PDB entry 8GJH | X-ray diffraction, 3.60 A resolution | chains B and F of the 6 polymer chains in the assembly

== Chain B (and F) ==
Molecule: Bifunctional polymyxin resistance protein ArnA
Source organism: Salmonella enterica subsp. enterica serovar Typhimurium
Notes: chain F of this document is another copy of the same molecule, construct and numbering; everything in this record applies to it too
UniProt: A0A0D6FBV2 (A0A0D6FBV2_SALTM); numbering as in UniProt (aligned over 1-660)
Amino-acid sequence (660 residues; numbered 1 to 660; the number before each row is that of its first residue):
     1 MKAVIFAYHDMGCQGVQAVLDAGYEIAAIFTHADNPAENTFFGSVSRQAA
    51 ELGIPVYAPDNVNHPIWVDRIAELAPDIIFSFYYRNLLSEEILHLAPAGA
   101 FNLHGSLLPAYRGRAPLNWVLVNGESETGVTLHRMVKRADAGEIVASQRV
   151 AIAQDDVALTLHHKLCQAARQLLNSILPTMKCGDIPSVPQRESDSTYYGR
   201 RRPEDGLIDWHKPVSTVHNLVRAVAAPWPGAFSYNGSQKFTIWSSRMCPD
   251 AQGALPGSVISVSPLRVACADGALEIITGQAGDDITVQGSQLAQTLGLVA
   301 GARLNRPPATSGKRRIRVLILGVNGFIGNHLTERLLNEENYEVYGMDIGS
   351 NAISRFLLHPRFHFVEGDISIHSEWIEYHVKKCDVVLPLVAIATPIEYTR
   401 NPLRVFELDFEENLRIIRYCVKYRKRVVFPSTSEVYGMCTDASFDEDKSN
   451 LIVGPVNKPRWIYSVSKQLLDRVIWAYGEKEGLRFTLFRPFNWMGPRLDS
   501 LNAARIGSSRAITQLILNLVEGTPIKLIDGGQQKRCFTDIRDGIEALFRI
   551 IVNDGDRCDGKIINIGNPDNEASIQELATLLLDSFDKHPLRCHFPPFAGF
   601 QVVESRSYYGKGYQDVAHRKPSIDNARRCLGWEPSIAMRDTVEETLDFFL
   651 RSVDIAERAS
Unresolved in the structure: 35-42, 305-313, 656-660 (chain F: 35-42, 305-313, 657-660)
Ligand contacts: uridine-5'-diphosphate-glucuronic acid (UGA): A393, P395, Y398, T432, S433, E434, R460, Y463, P490, F491, N492, W493, S509, R510, A511, Q514, L515, K526, L527, I528, Q533, R535, I574, Y608, Y609, Y613, D615, R619
What the authors report for this chain:
  - binding site for uridine-5'-diphosphate-glucuronic acid: N492

== Interface between chain B and chain F ==
Pairs across the interface (38; chain B residue first):
  H32(B) with I285(F)
  A33(B) with I285(F), hydrophobic
  S46(B) with I285(F); T286(F)
  R47(B) with A226(F); W243(F)
  A50(B) with T278(F); T286(F); V287(F)
  G53(B) with Q288(F)
  I54(B) with Q291(F)
  P55(B) with Q291(F)
  V56(B) with I285(F); T286(F); V287(F); Q291(F), hydrogen bond (backbone-side chain)
  Y57(B) with Q291(F)
  A58(B) with I285(F), hydrophobic
  A226(B) with R47(F)
  W243(B) with R47(F)
  T278(B) with A50(F)
  D284(B) with A58(F)
  I285(B) with H32(F); S46(F); V56(F); Y57(F); A58(F), hydrophobic
  T286(B) with S46(F); A50(F); V56(F)
  V287(B) with A50(F); V56(F)
  Q288(B) with A50(F); G53(F)
  Q291(B) with I54(F); P55(F); V56(F), hydrogen bond (side chain-backbone); Y57(F)
Also at the interface, not in a pair above, chain B (22 interface residues in all): D34, E51
Also at the interface, not in a pair above, chain F (21 interface residues in all): T31, A33, E51

== In short ==
The interface between chain B and chain F involves 22 residues on one side and 21 on the other, with 2
hydrogen bonds. The hydrogen-bonded pair is V56(B)-Q291(F). Chain B binds uridine-5'-diphosphate-glucuronic
acid. From the paper: a binding site for uridine-5'-diphosphate-glucuronic acid at N492(B).
Chain B and chain F are both Bifunctional polymyxin resistance protein ArnA (Salmonella enterica subsp.
enterica serovar Typhimurium); the structure, Salmonella ArnA, was determined by X-ray diffraction (same
publication as 8FTN).
